7OJ8 - chains A and B; structure by electron microscopy, 3.40 A resolution.

[Chain A (and B)]
Name: Broad substrate specificity ATP-binding cassette transporter ABCG2
Organism: Homo sapiens
Notes: EC 7.6.2.2; chain B of this document is another copy of the same molecule, construct and numbering; everything in this record applies to it too
UniProt: Q9UNQ0 (ABCG2_HUMAN); residue numbers follow UniProt; this construct covers 2-655
Sequence (665 residues; numbered -9 to 655; the number before each row is that of its first residue; numbers below 1 keep their minus sign (Met-9 is residue -9)):
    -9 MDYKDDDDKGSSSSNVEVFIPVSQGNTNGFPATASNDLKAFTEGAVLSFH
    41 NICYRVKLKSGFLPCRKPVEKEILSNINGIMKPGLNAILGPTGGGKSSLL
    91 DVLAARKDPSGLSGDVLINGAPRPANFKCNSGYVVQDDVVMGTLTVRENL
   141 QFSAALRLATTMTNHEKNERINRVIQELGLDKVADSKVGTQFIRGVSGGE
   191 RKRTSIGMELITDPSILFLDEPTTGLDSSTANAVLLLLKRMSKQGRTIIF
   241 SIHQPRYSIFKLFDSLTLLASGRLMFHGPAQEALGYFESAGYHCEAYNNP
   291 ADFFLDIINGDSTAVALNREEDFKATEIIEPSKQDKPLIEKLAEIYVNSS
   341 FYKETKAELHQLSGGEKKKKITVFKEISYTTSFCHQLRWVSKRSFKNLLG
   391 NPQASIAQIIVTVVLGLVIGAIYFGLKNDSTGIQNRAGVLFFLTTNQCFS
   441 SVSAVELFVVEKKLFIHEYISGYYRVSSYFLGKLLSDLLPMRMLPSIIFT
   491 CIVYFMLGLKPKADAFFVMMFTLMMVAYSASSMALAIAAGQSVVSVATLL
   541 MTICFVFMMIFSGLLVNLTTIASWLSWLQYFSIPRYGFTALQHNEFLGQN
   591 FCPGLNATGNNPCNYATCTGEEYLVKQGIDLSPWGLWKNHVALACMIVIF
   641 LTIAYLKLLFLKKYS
Disordered / not traced: -9 to 33, 49-57, 302-325, 354-366, 655
Sequence notes: initiating methionine (-9); expression tag (-8 to 1)
Curated features (UniProtKB/Swiss-Prot):
  - binding site (ATP): Gly80 to Ser87, Arg184 to Glu190, Glu211, His243
  - site (Not glycosylated): Asn418, Asn557
  - modified residue: Thr362 (Phosphothreonine)
  - glycosylation: Asn596 (N-linked (GlcNAc...) asparagine)
  - natural variant: Val12 (V12M: Found in Jr(a-) blood group phenotype), Gln141 (Q141K: Associated with high serum levels of uric acid and increased risk of gout), Arg147 (R147W: Loss of protein expression), Thr153 (T153M: Decreased protein abundance), Lys360 (deletion: No effect on protein abundance), Phe373 (F373C: Decreased protein abundance), Thr421 (T421A: No effect on protein abundance), Thr434 (T434M: No effect on protein abundance), Ser476 (S476P: No effect on protein abundance), Ser572 (S572R: Decreased protein abundance), Asp620 (D620N: No effect on protein abundance)
  - mutagenesis: Met71 (M71V: Decreased protein abundance. No effect on substrate transmembrane transport), Lys86 (K86M: Decreased protein abundance. Decreased localization to the plasma membrane and retained intracellularly. Loss of ATPase-coupled transmembrane transporter activity), Glu211 (E211Q: Decreased estrone-3 sulfate ATPase-coupled transmembrane transporter activity. Decreased substrate-induced ATP hydrolysis ...), Thr362 (T362A: Loss of phosphorylation by PIM1. Decreased localization to the plasma membrane. Decreased homooligomerization. Loss of function in resistance to drug treatment ...), Arg383 (R383C: Loss of protein expression), Asn418 (N418Q: No effect), Thr435 (T435A: No effect on stability. Increased estrone-3 sulfate ATPase-coupled transmembrane transporter activity. Increased substrate-induced ATP hydrolysis. Increased substrate transport ...), Asn436 (N436A: No effect on stability. Decreased estrone-3 sulfate ATPase-coupled transmembrane transporter activity. Decreased substrate-induced ATP hydrolysis. Decreased substrate transport), Phe439 (F439A: No effect on stability. Decreased estrone-3 sulfate ATPase-coupled transmembrane transporter activity. Decreased substrate-induced ATP hydrolysis. Decreased substrate transport), Arg482 (R482D: Decreases ATPase activity; R482G/N/S/T: Increases ATPase activity; R482K/I/M/Y: No change in ATPase activity; R482T/Y: Decreases transport activity), Val546 (V546A: No effect on stability. No effect on estrone-3 sulfate ATPase-coupled transmembrane transporter activity. No effect on substrate-induced ATP hydrolysis. No effect on substrate transport ...), Met549 (M549A: No effect on stability. No effect on estrone-3 sulfate ATPase-coupled transmembrane transporter activity. No effect on substrate-induced ATP hydrolysis. No effect on substrate transport), 7 further mutagenesis entries in UniProt
Disulfides: Cys592-Cys608
Ligand contacts:
  - ATP (adenosine-5'-triphosphate): Val46, Ile63, Thr82, Gly83, Gly84, Gly85, Lys86, Ser87, Ser88, Gln126, Asp210, Glu211, His243
  - estrone 3-sulfate (FY5): Phe431, Phe432, Thr435, Phe439, Thr542, Val546, Met549
What the authors report for this chain:
  - binding site for estrone 3-sulfate: Phe439
  - binding site for ATP: Arg184
  - mutagenesis - R184A: decreased catalytic activity

[Chain A / chain B interface]
Pairs across the interface (73):
  Thr82(A) with Asp217(B)
  Gln181(A) with Val533(B)
  Asp217(A) with Thr82(B), hydrogen bond
  Ser218(A) with Gln244(B), hydrogen bond; Asp292(B), hydrogen bond
  Ser219(A) with Asn299(B); Asp301(B), hydrogen bond
  Gln244(A) with Ser218(B), hydrogen bond
  Arg246(A) with Tyr287(B); Asp292(B), salt bridge; Asp296(B), salt bridge
  Tyr287(A) with Arg246(B)
  Asp292(A) with Ser218(B), hydrogen bond; Arg246(B), salt bridge
  Asp296(A) with Arg246(B), salt bridge
  Asn299(A) with Ser219(B)
  Asp301(A) with Ser219(B), hydrogen bond
  Gln393(A) with Ser535(B), hydrogen bond
  Ala397(A) with Leu539(B), hydrophobic
  Val401(A) with Ile543(B), hydrophobic
  Leu405(A) with Phe547(B), hydrophobic
  Val408(A) with Phe547(B), hydrophobic
  Ile412(A) with Phe551(B), hydrophobic; Ile561(B), hydrophobic
  Tyr413(A) with Leu555(B); Val556(B), hydrophobic
  Lys417(A) with Thr560(B)
  Thr421(A) with Asn557(B), hydrogen bond; Thr560(B)
  Gln424(A) with Gly553(B), hydrogen bond (side chain-backbone); Leu554(B), hydrogen bond (side chain-backbone); Leu555(B); Asn557(B); Gln617(B), hydrogen bond
  Asn425(A) with Val556(B); Asn557(B), hydrogen bond (side chain-backbone); Thr560(B)
  Gly428(A) with Leu555(B)
  Phe432(A) with Val546(B), hydrophobic; Ile550(B), hydrophobic
  Val533(A) with Gln181(B)
  Ser535(A) with Gln393(B), hydrogen bond
  Val536(A) with Phe182(B), hydrophobic
  Leu539(A) with Ala397(B), hydrophobic
  Val546(A) with Phe432(B), hydrophobic
  Phe547(A) with Leu405(B), hydrophobic; Val408(B), hydrophobic
  Ile550(A) with Phe432(B), hydrophobic
  Phe551(A) with Ile412(B), hydrophobic
  Gly553(A) with Gln424(B), hydrogen bond (backbone-side chain)
  Leu554(A) with Gln424(B), hydrogen bond (backbone-side chain)
  Leu555(A) with Tyr413(B); Gln424(B); Gly428(B)
  Val556(A) with Tyr413(B), hydrophobic; Asn425(B)
  Asn557(A) with Thr421(B), hydrogen bond; Gln424(B); Asn425(B)
  Thr560(A) with Lys417(B); Thr421(B); Asn425(B)
  Cys592(A) with Tyr605(B)
  Thr598(A) with Tyr605(B), hydrogen bond
  Asn601(A) with Asn601(B); Cys603(B), hydrogen bond (backbone-side chain)
  Cys603(A) with Asn601(B), hydrogen bond (side chain-backbone); Cys603(B), disulfide
  Tyr605(A) with Thr598(B), hydrogen bond; Tyr605(B); Ala606(B), hydrophobic
  Ala606(A) with Tyr605(B), hydrophobic
  Gln617(A) with Gln424(B), hydrogen bond
Also at the interface, not in a pair above, chain A (60 interface residues in all): Phe182, Asn222, Tyr247, Asn288, Leu295, Val404, Ala411, Val429, Phe431, Ile543, Ile561, Leu565, Pro593, Pro602
Also at the interface, not in a pair above, chain B (58 interface residues in all): Tyr247, Asn288, Leu295, Val401, Val404, Ala411, Phe431, Val536, Met549, Leu565, Cys592, Pro593
Inter-chain disulfides: Cys603(A)-Cys603(B)

[Overview]
60 residues of chain A and 58 residues of chain B are in contact; the contacts include 1 disulfide bond, 22
hydrogen bonds and 4 salt bridges. Among the polar pairs are Arg246(A)-Asp292(B), Arg246(A)-Asp296(B) and
Asp217(A)-Thr82(B). From the paper: a binding site for estrone 3-sulfate at Phe439(A); R184A of chain A
reduces catalytic activity.
Both chains are Broad substrate specificity ATP-binding cassette transporter ABCG2 (Homo sapiens). Entry 7OJ8
(ABCG2 E1S turnover-2 state) was determined by electron microscopy together with 7OJH and 7OJI from the same
study.
